Entry 2GM4 (X-ray diffraction, 3.50 A resolution); this record covers chains J and B of the 8 polymer chains in the assembly.

Chain J:
Molecule: 21-nt DNA strand
Sequence (21 nucleotides; each row starts with the number of its first residue):
     2 CAGTGTCCGA TAATTTATAA A
Disordered / not traced: 2, 20-22

Chain B:
Name: Transposon gamma-delta resolvase
From: Escherichia coli
Reference sequence: P03012 (TNR1_ECOLI); numbering as in UniProt (aligned over 1-183)
Chain sequence (183 residues; row label = number of the first residue in the row):
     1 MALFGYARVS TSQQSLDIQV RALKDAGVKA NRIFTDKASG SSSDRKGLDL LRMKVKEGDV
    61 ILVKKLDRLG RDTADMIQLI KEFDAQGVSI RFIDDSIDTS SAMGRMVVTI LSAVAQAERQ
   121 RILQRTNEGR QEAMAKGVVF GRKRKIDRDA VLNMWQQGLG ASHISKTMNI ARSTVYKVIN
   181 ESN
Disordered / not traced: 1, 40-43
Sequence notes: engineered mutation Ala-2 (Arg in P03012), Lys-56 (Glu in P03012), Ser-96 (Gly in P03012), Asp-98 (Ser in P03012), Ser-100 (Asp in P03012), Ser-101 (Gly in P03012), Ala-102 (Glu in P03012), Arg-105 (Lys in P03012), Gln-124 (Glu in P03012)
Swiss-Prot annotation at these positions:
  - DNA-binding region: Ala-161 to Asn-180 (H-T-H motif)
  - active site: Ser-10 (O-(5'-phospho-DNA)-serine intermediate)
From the paper describing this entry:
  - catalytic residues: Ser-10
  - binding site for the 21-nt DNA strand: Arg-119

How chain J and chain B interact:
Residue-residue contacts - 19 pairs, chain J then chain B:
  DT5(J) / Ser-162(B)  phosphate contact
  DT5(J) / Arg-172(B)  base contact
  DT5(J) / Tyr-176(B)  sugar contact
  DG6(J) / Tyr-176(B)  hydrogen bond to the phosphate
  DT7(J) / Tyr-176(B)  base contact
  DC8(J) / Ser-173(B)  hydrogen bond to the base
  DA13(J) / Arg-142(B)  base contact
  DA14(J) / Arg-142(B)  base contact
  DA14(J) / Lys-145(B)  sugar contact
  DT15(J) / Gly-141(B)  sugar contact
  DT15(J) / Arg-142(B)  sugar contact
  DT15(J) / Lys-145(B)  phosphate contact
  DT16(J) / Phe-140(B)  sugar contact
  DT17(J) / Gly-129(B)  phosphate contact
  DT17(J) / Arg-130(B)  sugar contact
  DT17(J) / Val-138(B)  phosphate contact
  DT17(J) / Phe-140(B)  sugar contact
  DA18(J) / Thr-126(B)  sugar contact
  DT19(J) / Ile-122(B)  sugar contact
Other interface residues (no listed pair), chain J (12 interface residues in all): DC9
Other interface residues (no listed pair), chain B (17 interface residues in all): Arg-125, Ala-133, Val-139, Lys-143

Summary:
12 residues of chain J face 17 of chain B across their interface, with 2 hydrogen bonds. Polar contacts
include DC8(J)/Ser-173(B) and DG6(J)/Tyr-176(B). UniProt lists active-site residue Ser-10(B) on chain B. The
paper reports the catalytic residue Ser-10(B); a binding site for the 21-nt DNA strand at Arg-119(B).
Chain J is a 21-nt DNA strand and chain B is Transposon gamma-delta resolvase (Escherichia coli); the
structure, An activated, tetrameric gamma-delta resolvase: Hin chimaera bound to cleaved DNA, was determined
by X-ray diffraction together with 2GM5 from the same study.
